PDB entry 7VN3 | X-ray diffraction, 1.94 A resolution | chains C and H of the 4 polymer chains in the assembly

== Chain C ==
Molecule: Maltodextrin-binding protein, Protein BRASSINAZOLE-RESISTANT 1
Source organism: Serratia sp. (strain FS14)
Reference sequence: chimeric construct of A0A4P1LXE0, Q8S307: residues -367 to 0 from A0A4P1LXE0 (A0A4P1LXE0_SERSF) positions 3-370 (UniProt number = residue number + 370); residues 21-90 from Q8S307 positions 21-90 (same numbers)
Chain sequence (439 residues; row label = number of the first residue in the row; note: 20 numbers in that range are skipped by the numbering (no residue carries them; nothing is unmodelled there); numbers below 1 keep their minus sign (Met-368 is residue -368)):
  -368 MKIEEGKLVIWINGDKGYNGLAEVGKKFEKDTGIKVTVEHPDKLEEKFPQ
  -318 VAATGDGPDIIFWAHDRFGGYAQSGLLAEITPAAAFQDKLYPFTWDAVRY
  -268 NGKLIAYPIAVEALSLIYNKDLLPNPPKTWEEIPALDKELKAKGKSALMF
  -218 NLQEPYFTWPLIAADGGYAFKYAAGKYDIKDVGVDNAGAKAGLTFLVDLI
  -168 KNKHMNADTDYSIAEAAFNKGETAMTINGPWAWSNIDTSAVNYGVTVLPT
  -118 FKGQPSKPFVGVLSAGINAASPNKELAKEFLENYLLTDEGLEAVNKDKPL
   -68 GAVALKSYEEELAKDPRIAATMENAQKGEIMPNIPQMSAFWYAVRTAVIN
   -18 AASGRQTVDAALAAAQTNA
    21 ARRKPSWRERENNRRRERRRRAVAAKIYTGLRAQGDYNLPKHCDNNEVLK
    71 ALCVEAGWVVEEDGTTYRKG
Disordered / not traced: 89-90
Sequence notes: initiating methionine (-368); engineered mutation Ala-286 (Asp84 in A0A4P1LXE0), Ala-285 (Lys85 in A0A4P1LXE0), Ala-196 (Glu174 in A0A4P1LXE0), Ala-195 (Asn175 in A0A4P1LXE0), Ala-129 (Lys241 in A0A4P1LXE0), Ala-9 (Glu361 in A0A4P1LXE0), Ala-6 (Lys364 in A0A4P1LXE0), Ala-5 (Asp365 in A0A4P1LXE0)

== Chain H ==
Molecule: 15-nt DNA strand
Sequence (15 nucleotides; numbered -3 to 11; the number before each row is that of its first residue; numbers below 1 keep their minus sign (DT-3 is residue -3)):
    -3 TTCACACGTGTGAAA

== Interface between chain C and chain H ==
Residue-residue contacts (14; chain C residue first):
  Arg30(C) - DT5(H)  sugar contact
  Arg30(C) - DG6(H)  salt bridge to the phosphate
  Asn33(C) - DT5(H)  base contact
  Arg34(C) - DG4(H)  salt bridge to the phosphate
  Arg34(C) - DT5(H)  base contact
  Glu37(C) - DT5(H)  base contact
  Arg41(C) - DA2(H)  sugar contact
  Arg41(C) - DC3(H)  base contact
  Arg41(C) - DG4(H)  hydrogen bond to the base
  Ala45(C) - DA2(H)  phosphate contact
  Arg52(C) - DC1(H)  salt bridge to the phosphate
  Asp64(C) - DA0(H)  phosphate contact
  Asp64(C) - DC1(H)  phosphate contact
  Asn65(C) - DC1(H)  hydrogen bond to the phosphate
Interface residues without a listed pair, chain C (10 interface residues in all): Cys63

== In short ==
10 residues of chain C and 7 residues of chain H are in contact, with 2 hydrogen bonds and 3 salt bridges.
Polar pairs include Arg41(C)-DG4(H), Asn65(C)-DC1(H) and Arg30(C)-DG6(H).
Here chain C is Maltodextrin-binding protein, Protein BRASSINAZOLE-RESISTANT 1 (Serratia sp. (strain FS14))
and chain H is a 15-nt DNA strand. Entry 7VN3 (Crystal structure of MBP-fused BIL1/BZR1 (21-90) in complex
with double-stranded DNA contaning CACACGTGTG) was determined by X-ray diffraction, deposited together with
7VN2, 7VN4, 7VN5, 7VN6, 7VN7 and 7VN8.
